9J2F - chains C and M of the 54 polymer chains in the assembly; structure by electron microscopy, 2.20 A resolution.

Chain C:
Molecule: Photosynthetic reaction center cytochrome c subunit
Organism: Blastochloris tepida
UniProt: A0A348FW74 (A0A348FW74_9HYPH); residues -19 to 334 here correspond to UniProt positions 1-354 (UniProt number = residue number + 20)
Chain sequence (354 residues; each row starts with the number of its first residue; numbers below 1 keep their minus sign (Met-19 is residue -19)):
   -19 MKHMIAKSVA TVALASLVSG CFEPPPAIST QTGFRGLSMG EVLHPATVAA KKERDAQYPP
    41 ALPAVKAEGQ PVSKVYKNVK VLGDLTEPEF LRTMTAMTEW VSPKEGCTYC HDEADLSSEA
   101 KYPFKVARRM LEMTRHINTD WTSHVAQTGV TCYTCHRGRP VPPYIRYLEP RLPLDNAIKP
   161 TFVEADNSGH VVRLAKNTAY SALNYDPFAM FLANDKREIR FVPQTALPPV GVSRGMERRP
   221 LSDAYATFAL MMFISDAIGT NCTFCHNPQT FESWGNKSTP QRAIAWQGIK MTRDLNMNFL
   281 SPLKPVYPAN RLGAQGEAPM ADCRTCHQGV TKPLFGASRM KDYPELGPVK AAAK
Unresolved in the structure: -19 to 0, 332-334
Glycans and other covalent adducts: diacyl glycerol (DGA) linked to Cys1; heme c (HEC) linked to Cys87, Cys90, Cys132, Cys242, Cys245, Cys303, Cys306
Bound ions: heme c Fe (4 sites), coordinated by Met74, His91, Met110, His124, His136, Met231, His246, His307; Mg2+: Asp166, Asn167 (shared with 1 residue of chain 9)
Residues lining bound ligands:
  - heme c (HEC), molecule 1: Tyr56, Lys57, Asn58, Val59, Lys60, Val61, Leu62, Phe70, Leu71, Met74, Thr75, Met77, Thr78, Val81, Ser82, Gly86, His91, Leu96, Ser97, Phe104, Ala107, Arg108
  - heme c (HEC), molecule 2: Met77, Val81, Tyr89, Tyr102, Pro103, Val106, Ala107, Met110, Leu111, Met113, Thr114, Ile117, Val130, Thr131, Cys135, His136, Pro140, Val141, Pro142, Ile145, Leu275, Leu280, Tyr287, Arg291, Pro299, Met300, Ala301, Thr305, Leu326
  - heme c (HEC), molecule 3: Ile117, His124, Val125, Ala126, Thr128, Gly129, Val130, Leu192, Ile234, Ile238, Phe244, Gln261, Ile264, Ala265, Gly268, Ile269, Met271, Thr272, Leu275, Asp302, His307, Thr311, Lys312, Pro313
  - heme c (HEC), molecule 4: Glu198, Ile199, Arg200, Phe201, Val202, Thr227, Phe228, Met231, Met232, Ile234, Ser235, Thr240, Asn241, His246, Phe251, Glu252, Trp254, Gln261, Arg262, Ala265, Trp266, Ile269

Chain M:
Molecule: Reaction center protein M chain
Organism: Blastochloris tepida
UniProt: A0A348FW73 (A0A348FW73_9HYPH); residues 0-331 here correspond to UniProt positions 1-332 (UniProt number = residue number + 1)
Chain sequence (332 residues; each row starts with the number of its first residue; numbering starts at 0):
     0 MADFQTIYTQ IQARGPDHFG PSGQWGDIDR VGKPIFIKWL GRIGDAQIGP VYLGASGVGG
    60 IAFGLTAILI IGFNMLAQVS FDPLQFFRQF FWLGLYPPKA QYGMGIPPLN DGGWWLMAGL
   120 MMTLSLGCWW IRVYSRARAL GLGTHIAWNF AMAIFFVLCI GFFHPVLVGS WSEAVPFGIF
   180 PHLDWLTAFS MRYGNFYYCP WHGFSIGFAY GCGLLFAAHG ATILAVARFG GDREIEQITD
   240 RGTAVERAAL FWRWTMGFNA TIESIHRWGW FFSFMVMFSA SVGILLTGTF VDNWYLWCVK
   300 HGAAPDYPAF LPATPDPRAG TFDPRTLTGV PQ
Unresolved in the structure: 0
Bound ions: Fe ion: His218, Glu233, His265 (shared with 2 residues of chain L)
Residues lining bound ligands:
  - bacteriochlorophyll b (BCB), molecule 1: Ala66, Ile67, Met121, Leu125, Phe149, Ala152, Ile153, Phe155, Val156, Ile159, Phe176, Trp184, Leu185, Thr186, Phe188, Ser189, Phe195, Tyr196, Cys198, Trp200, His201, Ser204, Ile205, Ala208, Tyr209, Val275, Met276, Ala279, Gly282, Ile283
  - bacteriochlorophyll b (BCB), molecule 2: Met121, Phe155, Val156, Ile159, Val174, Ile178, Phe179, His181, Leu182, Trp184, Leu185
  - bacteriochlorophyll b (BCB), molecule 3: Leu185, Tyr196, Tyr209
  - bacteriochlorophyll b (BCB), molecule 4: Tyr196, His201, Gly202, Ile205, Gly206, Tyr209, Gly210, Leu213, Phe271
  - bacteriopheophytin b (BPB), molecule 1: Gly59, Ile60, Gly63, Leu64, Ile67, Ser124, Leu125, Trp128, Val132, Ile145, Asn148, Phe149, Ala152, Ser272, Val275, Met276
  - bacteriopheophytin b (BPB), molecule 2: Tyr209, Gly212, Leu213, Ala216, Ala217, Trp251, Thr254, Met255
  - menaquinone-7 (MQ7): Leu213, Leu214, Ala217, His218, Thr221, Val244, Ala247, Ala248, Trp251, Met255, Phe257, Asn258, Ala259, Thr260, Ile261, Ile264, Trp267, Phe271
  - 15-cis-1,2-dihydroneurosporene (NS5): Ile67, Leu68, Ile70, Gly71, Phe72, Met74, Leu75, Phe85, Phe89, Trp114, Leu115, Gly118, Leu119, Met121, Thr122, Val156, Leu157, Ile159, Gly160, Phe161, Trp170, Val174, Pro175, Phe176, Gly177, Ile178, His181
  - Ubiquinone-8 (UQ8), molecule 1: Ala54, Phe62, Thr122, Leu123, Gly126, Cys127, Trp129, Ile130, Ser134, Trp147, Ala150, Ile153, Phe154, Leu157
  - Ubiquinone-8 (UQ8), molecule 2: Phe86, Arg87, Phe89, Phe90

Interface between chain C and chain M:
Contacting residue pairs (140; chain C residue first):
  Gln11(C) with Phe309(M)
  Thr12(C) with Leu310(M)
  Gly13(C) with Phe309(M)
  Phe14(C) with Tyr306(M), hydrophobic; Pro307(M); Phe309(M)
  Leu17(C) with Tyr306(M)
  Val163(C) with Gln84(M); Arg87(M)
  Asn167(C) with Ser79(M), hydrogen bond
  Ser168(C) with Val78(M); Asp81(M), hydrogen bond; Gln84(M); Gln88(M), hydrogen bond (backbone-side chain)
  Val171(C) with Gln77(M); Gln88(M); Trp91(M), hydrophobic; Leu92(M), hydrophobic
  Val172(C) with Arg87(M); Gln88(M)
  Tyr180(C) with Trp91(M), hydrogen bond (backbone-side chain)
  Ser181(C) with Trp91(M)
  Ala182(C) with Trp91(M); Tyr95(M), hydrogen bond (backbone-side chain); Phe179(M), hydrophobic; Asp183(M)
  Leu183(C) with Asp183(M), hydrogen bond (backbone-side chain)
  Asn184(C) with Gln77(M); Tyr95(M); Lys98(M), hydrogen bond
  Tyr185(C) with Lys98(M)
  Glu198(C) with Arg317(M), salt bridge
  Arg200(C) with Asp315(M), salt bridge; Arg317(M); Phe321(M); Leu326(M)
  Phe201(C) with Met190(M), hydrophobic; Arg191(M); Leu326(M); Thr327(M)
  Val202(C) with Met190(M); Asn292(M); Leu326(M)
  Pro203(C) with Arg191(M); Asp291(M); Asn292(M), hydrogen bond (backbone-side chain); Thr327(M)
  Gln204(C) with Leu295(M); Leu326(M)
  Thr205(C) with Asp291(M); Asn292(M); Leu295(M)
  Ala206(C) with Val290(M); Asp291(M), hydrogen bond (backbone-backbone); Asn292(M), hydrogen bond (backbone-backbone); Leu295(M); Trp296(M)
  Leu207(C) with Phe289(M); Asp291(M); Lys299(M)
  Pro208(C) with Gly287(M); Thr288(M); Phe289(M); Val290(M); Asp291(M)
  Pro209(C) with Asp291(M)
  Val210(C) with Arg324(M)
  Gly211(C) with Arg324(M)
  Val212(C) with Arg324(M); Thr327(M); Gly328(M)
  Ser213(C) with Val167(M)
  Arg214(C) with Leu166(M); Val167(M); Gly287(M), hydrogen bond (side chain-backbone); Thr288(M), hydrogen bond (side chain-backbone)
  Gly215(C) with Gln100(M); Val167(M), hydrogen bond (backbone-backbone); Gly168(M)
  Met216(C) with Gln100(M); Tyr101(M); Gly102(M), hydrogen bond (side chain-backbone); Val329(M)
  Glu217(C) with Gly328(M); Val329(M), hydrogen bond (backbone-backbone)
  Arg218(C) with Gln100(M), hydrogen bond (backbone-side chain); Val167(M); Glu172(M), salt bridge; Arg191(M); Tyr192(M), hydrogen bond; Thr327(M); Val329(M)
  Arg219(C) with Gln100(M); Thr325(M), hydrogen bond (side chain-backbone); Leu326(M), hydrogen bond (side chain-backbone); Thr327(M), hydrogen bond (backbone-backbone); Gly328(M)
  Pro220(C) with Lys98(M); Gln100(M); Ser171(M)
  Leu221(C) with Ser171(M), hydrogen bond (backbone-side chain); Glu172(M); Trp184(M); Arg191(M)
  Ser222(C) with Lys98(M), hydrogen bond (side chain-backbone)
  Ala224(C) with Ala187(M)
  Tyr225(C) with Pro175(M); Asp183(M); Trp184(M); Ala187(M), hydrophobic
  Phe228(C) with Thr186(M); Met190(M), hydrophobic
  Pro248(C) with Asn194(M)
  Gln249(C) with Asn194(M), hydrogen bond (backbone-side chain); Tyr197(M), hydrogen bond; Tyr294(M); Pro304(M), hydrogen bond (side chain-backbone); Tyr306(M)
  Thr250(C) with Tyr294(M)
  Glu252(C) with Asn292(M), hydrogen bond
  Trp254(C) with Thr313(M); Pro314(M); Asp315(M), hydrogen bond; Pro316(M)
  Gly255(C) with Ala312(M); Thr313(M), hydrogen bond (backbone-backbone)
  Asn256(C) with Asp305(M), hydrogen bond; Tyr306(M), hydrogen bond (side chain-backbone); Ala312(M)
  Lys257(C) with Tyr294(M); Pro304(M); Asp305(M), salt bridge
  Ser258(C) with Thr313(M)
  Thr259(C) with Thr313(M)
  Pro260(C) with Leu310(M); Pro311(M); Thr313(M)
  Gln261(C) with Leu310(M)
  Trp266(C) with Pro316(M); Arg317(M)
Also at the interface, not in a pair above, chain C (63 interface residues in all): Asp166, Gly169, Ala175, Asn247, Phe251, Ser253, Ala263
Also at the interface, not in a pair above, chain M (66 interface residues in all): Ala99, Ala173, Pro180, Phe188, Gly193, Ala308

Overview:
Chain C and chain M form an interface of 63 and 66 residues respectively; the contacts include 30 hydrogen
bonds and 4 salt bridges. Polar pairs include Glu198(C)-Arg317(M), Arg200(C)-Asp315(M) and
Arg218(C)-Glu172(M).
Chain C is Photosynthetic reaction center cytochrome c subunit and chain M is Reaction center protein M chain,
both from Blastochloris tepida; the structure, Structure of photosynthetic LH1-RC complex from the purple
bacterium Blastochloris tepida, was determined by electron microscopy.
